Entry 7CLR (electron microscopy, 3.50 A resolution); this record covers chains A and C of the 52 polymer chains in the assembly.

[Chain A (and C)]
Protein: Flagellar L-ring protein
From: Salmonella enterica subsp. enterica serovar Typhimurium
Notes: chain C of this document is another copy of the same molecule, construct and numbering; everything in this record applies to it too
UniProt: A0A0J5DWE9 (A0A0J5DWE9_SALTM); residues -20 to 211 here correspond to UniProt positions 1-232 (UniProt number = residue number + 21)
Sequence (232 residues; each row starts with the number of its first residue; numbers below 1 keep their minus sign (Met-20 is residue -20)):
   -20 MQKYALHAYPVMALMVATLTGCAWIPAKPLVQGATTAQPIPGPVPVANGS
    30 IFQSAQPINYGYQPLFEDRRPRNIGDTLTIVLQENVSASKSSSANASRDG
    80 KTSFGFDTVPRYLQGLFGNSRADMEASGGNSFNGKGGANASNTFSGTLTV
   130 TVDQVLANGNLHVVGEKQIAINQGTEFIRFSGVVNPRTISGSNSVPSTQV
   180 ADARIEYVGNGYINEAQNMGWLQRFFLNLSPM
Not modelled in the structure: -20 to 0

[Interface between chain A and chain C]
Residue-residue contacts (34; chain A residue first):
  Ala67(A) - Ile150(C)  hydrophobic
  Ser68(A) - Ile150(C)
  Lys69(A) - Ile150(C)  hydrogen bond (side chain-backbone)
  Lys69(A) - Gln152(C)  hydrogen bond (side chain-backbone)
  Lys69(A) - Gly153(C)
  Lys69(A) - Glu155(C)  salt bridge
  Ser71(A) - Ile192(C)
  Ser71(A) - Gln196(C)  hydrogen bond
  Ser72(A) - Gln196(C)  hydrogen bond (backbone-side chain)
  Ala73(A) - Gln196(C)
  Arg77(A) - Phe205(C)
  Arg77(A) - Leu206(C)  hydrogen bond (side chain-backbone)
  Arg77(A) - Ser209(C)
  Arg77(A) - Met211(C)  hydrogen bond (side chain-backbone)
  Gly79(A) - Met211(C)
  Lys80(A) - Met211(C)
  Thr81(A) - Met211(C)
  Ala105(A) - Met211(C)
  Ser106(A) - Met211(C)
  Asn109(A) - Gln202(C)  hydrogen bond
  Asn109(A) - Leu206(C)
  Ser110(A) - Gln202(C)  hydrogen bond (backbone-side chain)
  Phe111(A) - Gln196(C)
  Phe111(A) - Asn197(C)
  Phe111(A) - Met198(C)
  Phe111(A) - Gln202(C)
  Gly113(A) - Ala195(C)
  Gly115(A) - Ile192(C)
  Gly116(A) - Ile192(C)
  Asn118(A) - Asn151(C)  hydrogen bond (backbone-side chain)
  Ala136(A) - Pro20(C)  hydrophobic
  Asn137(A) - Pro18(C)
  Asp181(A) - Thr15(C)
  Asn207(A) - Trp3(C)  hydrogen bond
Also at the interface, not in a pair above, chain A (29 interface residues in all): Gly107, Lys114, Ala117, Ala119, Leu135, Arg203
Also at the interface, not in a pair above, chain C (21 interface residues in all): Cys1, Thr154

[Overview]
Chain A and chain C form an interface of 29 and 21 residues respectively; the contacts include 10 hydrogen
bonds and 1 salt bridge. Polar pairs include Lys69(A)-Glu155(C), Lys69(A)-Ile150(C) and Lys69(A)-Gln152(C).
Chain A and chain C are both Flagellar L-ring protein (Salmonella enterica subsp. enterica serovar
Typhimurium); the structure, CryoEM structure of S.typhimurium flagellar LP ring, was determined by electron
microscopy.
